Entry 1ZP4 (X-ray diffraction, 1.85 A resolution); this record covers chains B and C of the 3 polymer chains in the assembly.

[Chain B (and C)]
Protein: 5,10-methylenetetrahydrofolate reductase
Source organism: Escherichia coli
Notes: EC 1.7.99.5; chain C of this document is another copy of the same molecule, construct and numbering; everything in this record applies to it too
UniProt: P00394 (METF_ECOLI); residue numbers follow UniProt; this construct covers 1-296
Amino-acid sequence (304 residues; row label = number of the first residue in the row):
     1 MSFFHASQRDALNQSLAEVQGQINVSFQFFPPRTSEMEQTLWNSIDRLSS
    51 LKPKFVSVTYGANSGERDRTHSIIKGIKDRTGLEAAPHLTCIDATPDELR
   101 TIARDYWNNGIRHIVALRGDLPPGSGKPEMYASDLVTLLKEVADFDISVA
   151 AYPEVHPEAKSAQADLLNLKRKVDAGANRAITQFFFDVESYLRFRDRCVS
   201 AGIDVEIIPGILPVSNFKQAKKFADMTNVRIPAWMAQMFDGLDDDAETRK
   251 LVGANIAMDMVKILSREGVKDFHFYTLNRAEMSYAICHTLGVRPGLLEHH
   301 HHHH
Not modelled in the structure: 1-2, 122-128, 295-304 (chain C: 1-21, 122-127, 295-304)
Sequence notes: engineered mutation Gln28 (Glu in P00394); cloning artifact (297-298); expression tag (299-304)
Ligand contacts:
  - 5-methyl-5,6,7,8-tetrahydrofolic acid (C2F): Gln28, Thr59, Asp120, Gln183, Phe184, Leu212, Ser215, Asn216, Gln219, Ala220, Phe223, Thr227, Tyr275, Leu277, Arg279
  - FAD (flavin-adenine dinucleotide): Gln28, Thr59, Tyr60, Gly61, Ala62, His88, Thr90, Ala116, Leu117, Arg118, Gly119, Asp120, Tyr131, Ala132, Ala150, Tyr152, His156, Glu158, Ala159, Ala164, Asp165, Asn168, Arg171, Lys172, Ile181, Thr182, Gln183, Tyr275

[How chain B and chain C interact]
Pairs across the interface (31; chain B residue first):
  Gln14(B) - Ala233(C)
  Ser15(B) - Arg230(C)
  Glu18(B) - Arg230(C)
  Glu18(B) - Pro232(C)
  Glu18(B) - Ala233(C)  hydrogen bond (side chain-backbone)
  Val19(B) - Arg230(C)
  Gln22(B) - Arg230(C)  hydrogen bond
  Arg195(B) - Gln163(C)  hydrogen bond (backbone-side chain)
  Arg195(B) - Arg197(C)
  Asp196(B) - Arg197(C)  salt bridge
  Cys198(B) - Gln163(C)
  Val199(B) - Gln163(C)
  Val199(B) - Leu167(C)
  Val199(B) - Arg197(C)
  Val199(B) - Ala201(C)  hydrophobic
  Ser200(B) - Ser200(C)
  Gly202(B) - Leu167(C)
  Ile203(B) - Gln163(C)
  Ile203(B) - Leu167(C)
  Asp204(B) - Lys160(C)  salt bridge
  Asp204(B) - Ser161(C)  hydrogen bond (backbone-side chain)
  Asp204(B) - Ala164(C)
  Asp204(B) - Leu167(C)
  Val205(B) - Gln163(C)
  Glu206(B) - Ser161(C)
  Glu206(B) - Ala162(C)  hydrogen bond (side chain-backbone)
  Glu206(B) - Gln163(C)  hydrogen bond (side chain-backbone)
  Arg266(B) - Asp187(C)  salt bridge
  Arg266(B) - Glu189(C)  salt bridge
  Arg266(B) - Arg193(C)  hydrogen bond (backbone-side chain)
  Glu267(B) - Arg193(C)  salt bridge
Other interface residues (no listed pair), chain B (18 interface residues in all): Ile207
Other interface residues (no listed pair), chain C (16 interface residues in all): Leu166

[Overview]
18 residues of chain B and 16 residues of chain C are in contact, with 7 hydrogen bonds and 5 salt bridges.
Polar contacts include Asp196(B)-Arg197(C), Asp204(B)-Lys160(C) and Arg266(B)-Asp187(C). Chain B binds
5-methyl-5,6,7,8-tetrahydrofolic acid and flavin-adenine dinucleotide.
Both chains are 5,10-methylenetetrahydrofolate reductase (Escherichia coli). Entry 1ZP4 (Glu28Gln mutant of E.
coli Methylenetetrahydrofolate Reductase (oxidized) complex with Methyltetrahydrofolate) was determined by
X-ray diffraction together with 1ZP3, 1ZPT and 1ZRQ from the same study.
